Entry 9C0J (electron microscopy, 3.17 A resolution); this record covers chains A and R of the 3 polymer chains in the assembly.

# Chain A
Molecule: Reverse transcriptase/maturase family protein
From: Klebsiella pneumoniae
Reference sequence: A0AA43TDM1 (A0AA43TDM1_KLEPN); numbering as in UniProt (aligned over 1-425)
Sequence (425 residues; row label = number of the first residue in the row):
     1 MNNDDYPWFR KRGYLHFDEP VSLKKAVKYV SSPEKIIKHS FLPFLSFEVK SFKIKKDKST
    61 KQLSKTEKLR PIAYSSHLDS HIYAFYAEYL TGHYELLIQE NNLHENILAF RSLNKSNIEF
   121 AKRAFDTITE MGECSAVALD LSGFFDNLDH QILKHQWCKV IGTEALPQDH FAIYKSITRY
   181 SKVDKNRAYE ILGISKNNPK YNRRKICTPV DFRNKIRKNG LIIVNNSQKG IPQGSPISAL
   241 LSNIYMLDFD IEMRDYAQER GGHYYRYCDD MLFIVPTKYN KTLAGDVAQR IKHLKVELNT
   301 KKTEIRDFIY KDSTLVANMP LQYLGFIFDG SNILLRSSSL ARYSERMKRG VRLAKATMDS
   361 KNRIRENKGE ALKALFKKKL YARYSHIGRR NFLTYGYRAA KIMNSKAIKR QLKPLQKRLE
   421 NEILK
Metal / ion sites: Mg2+: Leu141, Asp269 (together with dTTP)
Residues lining bound ligands: dTTP (TTP): Lys68, Arg70, Asp140, Leu141, Gly143, Phe144, Phe145, Gln233, Cys268, Asp269
From the paper describing this entry:
  - catalytic residues: Asp269, Asp270

# Chain R
Molecule: DRT2 ncRNA
From: Klebsiella pneumoniae
Sequence (283 nucleotides; row label = number of the first residue in the row; numbering starts at 0):
     0 GGCCCUAAAC AAAGGUUUAG GGGUAUUGUA CAGGUUGUCA AGCCUCCCAC AGGUCUUGGU
    60 GAAACCAAUC ACUGUGACGA CGGUAAGCAA CACUUGGAUG AUAUUCAUAA UUGACUCCAC
   120 GCUACUGAUU ACAUUAUACA GCAUAUCUAA CAUUUGCGGC GAGGUUCACA AUUUGUAUUU
   180 AGGUACUGAU UGUGGAUGAG AAGGUUGGAG AAAGACCACU UGGUUAAGCC GGAGGAUGUG
   240 UCCUAGAAUU GUCGCUAUUC UGUCAUCCUC CGGUUUUGCU AAU
Disordered / not traced: 26-133, 143-153, 178-181, 240-242, 281-282
Metal / ion sites: K+: G158, G250, U251

# Interface between chain A and chain R
Pairs across the interface - 149 pairs, chain A then chain R:
  Arg10(A) - A137(R)  salt bridge to the phosphate
  Arg10(A) - C138(R)  salt bridge to the phosphate
  Arg12(A) - U136(R)  salt bridge to the phosphate
  Arg12(A) - A137(R)  salt bridge to the phosphate
  Tyr14(A) - A135(R)  phosphate contact
  Asp18(A) - U23(R)  phosphate contact
  Glu19(A) - A24(R)  sugar contact
  Pro20(A) - A24(R)  hydrogen bond to the sugar
  Val21(A) - A24(R)  phosphate contact
  Val21(A) - U25(R)  phosphate contact
  Ser22(A) - A24(R)  phosphate contact
  Ser22(A) - U25(R)  hydrogen bond to the phosphate
  Lys25(A) - U23(R)  hydrogen bond to the sugar
  Lys25(A) - U25(R)  salt bridge to the phosphate
  Tyr29(A) - U23(R)  base contact
  Lys38(A) - C3(R)  hydrogen bond to the sugar
  Lys38(A) - C4(R)  phosphate contact
  His39(A) - C2(R)  sugar contact
  His39(A) - C3(R)  sugar contact
  Ser40(A) - C2(R)  base contact
  Ser40(A) - C3(R)  sugar contact
  Ser40(A) - G21(R)  hydrogen bond to the base
  Ser40(A) - G22(R)  hydrogen bond to the base
  Phe41(A) - G1(R)  hydrogen bond to the base
  Phe41(A) - C2(R)  hydrogen bond to the sugar
  Phe41(A) - G22(R)  hydrogen bond to the base
  Leu42(A) - G1(R)  base contact
  Leu42(A) - G22(R)  base contact
  Pro43(A) - G1(R)  base contact
  Lys53(A) - U274(R)  salt bridge to the phosphate
  Ile54(A) - A225(R)  base contact
  Ile54(A) - U274(R)  hydrogen bond to the sugar
  Ile54(A) - U275(R)  base contact
  Lys65(A) - U224(R)  base contact
  Ile72(A) - A135(R)  sugar contact
  Tyr74(A) - U134(R)  hydrogen bond to the sugar
  Tyr74(A) - A135(R)  sugar contact
  Phe110(A) - A137(R)  sugar contact
  Arg111(A) - C138(R)  hydrogen bond to the sugar
  Ser112(A) - C138(R)  sugar contact
  Asn114(A) - A139(R)  hydrogen bond to the phosphate
  Lys115(A) - C138(R)  sugar contact
  Lys115(A) - A139(R)  sugar contact
  Ser116(A) - A139(R)  sugar contact
  Lys154(A) - G13(R)  hydrogen bond to the base
  Ala165(A) - G13(R)  base contact
  Leu166(A) - G13(R)  hydrogen bond to the base
  Gln168(A) - G13(R)  base contact
  Phe171(A) - G13(R)  stacking on the base
  Arg179(A) - G1(R)  phosphate contact
  Arg179(A) - C2(R)  salt bridge to the phosphate
  Ser181(A) - G1(R)  hydrogen bond to the base
  Lys185(A) - U134(R)  hydrogen bond to the base
  Ser195(A) - A217(R)  hydrogen bond to the phosphate
  Ser195(A) - C218(R)  phosphate contact
  Asn197(A) - C218(R)  hydrogen bond to the phosphate
  Asn197(A) - U219(R)  hydrogen bond to the phosphate
  Asn198(A) - C216(R)  hydrogen bond to the phosphate
  Asn198(A) - A217(R)  hydrogen bond to the phosphate
  Tyr201(A) - C216(R)  sugar contact
  Arg204(A) - A24(R)  hydrogen bond to the base
  Lys205(A) - U23(R)  salt bridge to the phosphate
  Pro209(A) - G22(R)  phosphate contact
  Phe212(A) - G1(R)  base contact
  Phe212(A) - G22(R)  base contact
  Arg213(A) - G21(R)  salt bridge to the phosphate
  Arg213(A) - G22(R)  salt bridge to the phosphate
  Arg217(A) - G0(R)  phosphate contact
  Arg217(A) - G1(R)  hydrogen bond to the base
  Arg217(A) - C2(R)  base contact
  Arg217(A) - G21(R)  base contact
  Arg217(A) - G22(R)  hydrogen bond to the base
  Lys218(A) - G0(R)  hydrogen bond to the base
  Gly220(A) - G0(R)  base contact
  Ile222(A) - G1(R)  base contact
  Val224(A) - G1(R)  sugar contact
  Gly234(A) - A135(R)  hydrogen bond to the sugar
  Gly234(A) - U136(R)  sugar contact
  Ser235(A) - U136(R)  hydrogen bond to the sugar
  Pro236(A) - U136(R)  sugar contact
  Pro236(A) - A137(R)  sugar contact
  Leu334(A) - G230(R)  sugar contact
  Ser337(A) - C229(R)  sugar contact
  Ser337(A) - G272(R)  hydrogen bond to the base
  Ser338(A) - U273(R)  hydrogen bond to the phosphate
  Ser338(A) - U274(R)  phosphate contact
  Ala341(A) - U275(R)  phosphate contact
  Ser344(A) - U276(R)  phosphate contact
  Glu345(A) - U275(R)  sugar contact
  Glu345(A) - U276(R)  phosphate contact
  Lys348(A) - U276(R)  phosphate contact
  Lys348(A) - G277(R)  salt bridge to the phosphate
  Leu353(A) - G202(R)  sugar contact
  Ala354(A) - A200(R)  sugar contact
  Ala356(A) - G202(R)  sugar contact
  Thr357(A) - A200(R)  sugar contact
  Thr357(A) - A201(R)  sugar contact
  Thr357(A) - G202(R)  sugar contact
  Met358(A) - A200(R)  base contact
  Ser360(A) - G202(R)  hydrogen bond to the phosphate
  Ser360(A) - G203(R)  hydrogen bond to the phosphate
  Lys361(A) - A200(R)  base contact
  Lys361(A) - G202(R)  phosphate contact
  Arg363(A) - G203(R)  salt bridge to the phosphate
  Ile364(A) - G213(R)  sugar contact
  Arg365(A) - A198(R)  salt bridge to the phosphate
  Arg365(A) - A200(R)  hydrogen bond to the base
  Lys368(A) - G213(R)  hydrogen bond to the base
  Lys373(A) - A198(R)  salt bridge to the phosphate
  Lys373(A) - A200(R)  base contact
  Ala374(A) - A200(R)  hydrogen bond to the base
  Leu375(A) - A200(R)  base contact
  Phe376(A) - G199(R)  sugar contact
  Phe376(A) - A200(R)  stacking on the base
  Phe376(A) - G250(R)  phosphate contact
  Lys377(A) - G250(R)  hydrogen bond to the phosphate
  Lys378(A) - U154(R)  hydrogen bond to the base
  Lys378(A) - G199(R)  sugar contact
  Lys378(A) - A200(R)  salt bridge to the phosphate
  Lys378(A) - U249(R)  base contact
  Lys378(A) - G250(R)  phosphate contact
  Lys379(A) - U154(R)  base contact
  Lys379(A) - A200(R)  hydrogen bond to the phosphate
  Lys379(A) - A201(R)  salt bridge to the phosphate
  Ala382(A) - U154(R)  sugar contact
  Arg383(A) - U154(R)  salt bridge to the phosphate
  His386(A) - U257(R)  hydrogen bond to the base
  His386(A) - U258(R)  sugar contact
  Ile387(A) - U248(R)  base contact
  Arg389(A) - G155(R)  hydrogen bond to the phosphate
  Arg389(A) - U255(R)  hydrogen bond to the base
  Arg389(A) - A256(R)  sugar contact
  Arg390(A) - G140(R)  base contact
  Arg390(A) - C141(R)  hydrogen bond to the sugar
  Arg390(A) - U154(R)  sugar contact
  Arg390(A) - G155(R)  salt bridge to the phosphate
  Tyr397(A) - U258(R)  hydrogen bond to the phosphate
  Tyr397(A) - C259(R)  phosphate contact
  Arg398(A) - G140(R)  hydrogen bond to the sugar
  Arg410(A) - U262(R)  hydrogen bond to the base
  Gln411(A) - C229(R)  hydrogen bond to the sugar
  Gln411(A) - G230(R)  phosphate contact
  Lys413(A) - C259(R)  phosphate contact
  Lys413(A) - U260(R)  salt bridge to the phosphate
  Lys413(A) - C263(R)  phosphate contact
  Lys413(A) - A264(R)  salt bridge to the phosphate
  Pro414(A) - C229(R)  phosphate contact
  Arg418(A) - C228(R)  hydrogen bond to the phosphate
  Arg418(A) - C229(R)  salt bridge to the phosphate
Interface residues without a listed pair, chain A (106 interface residues in all): Ile37, Phe47, Phe52, Lys56, Leu113, Pro167, Lys196, Asn219, Gln233, Ala239, Leu340, Arg342, Tyr381, Gly388, Lys406, Lys409
Interface residues without a listed pair, chain R (61 interface residues in all): A142, U196, A226, G227, G231, A247

# Summary
Chain A and chain R form an interface of 106 and 61 residues respectively, with 47 hydrogen bonds, 21 salt
bridges and 2 aromatic stacking contacts. Polar contacts include Ser40(A)-G21(R), Ser40(A)-G22(R) and
Phe41(A)-G1(R). Chain A binds dTTP. Leu141(A) and Asp269(A) form the Mg2+ site. The paper reports catalytic
residues Asp269(A) and Asp270(A).
Here chain A is Reverse transcriptase/maturase family protein and chain R is DRT2 ncRNA, both from Klebsiella
pneumoniae. Entry 9C0J (Structure of the elongating DRT2 reverse transcriptase in complex with its non-coding
RNA and dNTPs) was determined by electron microscopy.
